8OWS - chains A and C; structure by X-ray diffraction, 1.39 A resolution.

Chain A:
Molecule: PIM1
Source organism: Escherichia marmotae
UniProtKB: A0A370V6P8 (A0A370V6P8_9ESCH); residues 1-122 here = UniProt positions 1-122
Sequence (122 residues; each row starts with the number of its first residue):
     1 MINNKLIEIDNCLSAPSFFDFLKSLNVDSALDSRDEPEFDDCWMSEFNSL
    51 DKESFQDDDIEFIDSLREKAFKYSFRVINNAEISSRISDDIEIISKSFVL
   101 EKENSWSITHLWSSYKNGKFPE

Chain C:
Molecule: Type IV secretion protein Rhs
Source organism: Escherichia marmotae
UniProtKB: A0A370V6R2 (A0A370V6R2_9ESCH); residues 1-119 here = UniProt positions 1-119
Sequence (135 residues; numbered -15 to 119; the number before each row is that of its first residue; numbers below 1 keep their minus sign (Gly-15 is residue -15)):
   -15 GSSHHHHHHENLYFQGMGVSESGHHVPAVRKSKGRPFEVSRFDKTRPTLF
    35 PRGENPEHSAWRLHHAERDVIGPRQGDFPGSDKELFDAYRKAYSKLDDIR
    85 VDVKSPNGTYTLGTNVTPSKAVDLIEVWLKGQGLM
Disordered / not traced: -15 to 2
Differences from the reference sequence: expression tag (-15 to 0); engineered mutation Ala44 (His in A0A370V6R2)
Reported in the primary citation:
  - catalytic residues: His48

How chain A and chain C interact:
Contacting residue pairs (52):
  Asp28(A) with Arg25(C); Lys28(C), salt bridge
  Leu31(A) with Arg25(C)
  Asp32(A) with Arg25(C), salt bridge
  Arg34(A) with Gln59(C), hydrogen bond (backbone-side chain)
  Asp35(A) with Arg14(C); Arg25(C), salt bridge
  Phe39(A) with Gln59(C)
  Asp40(A) with Arg14(C), salt bridge; Gln59(C), hydrogen bond; Gly60(C), hydrogen bond (side chain-backbone)
  Trp43(A) with Pro57(C), hydrophobic; Gln59(C)
  Met44(A) with Gln59(C); Gly60(C)
  Phe47(A) with Arg52(C); Pro57(C)
  Arg67(A) with Trp45(C); His48(C), hydrogen bond; His49(C), hydrogen bond; Arg52(C)
  Glu68(A) with Trp45(C)
  Phe71(A) with Glu41(C); Ala44(C); Trp45(C); His48(C)
  Lys72(A) with Glu41(C); His42(C), hydrogen bond; Trp45(C)
  Phe75(A) with Glu41(C); Ala44(C), hydrophobic
  Arg76(A) with Glu41(C), salt bridge
  Asn79(A) with Glu5(C); Ser6(C)
  Asn80(A) with Ser6(C); Gly7(C)
  Ala81(A) with Ser6(C), hydrogen bond (backbone-backbone)
  Glu82(A) with Gly7(C), hydrogen bond (backbone-backbone); Arg58(C), salt bridge
  Ser85(A) with His48(C), hydrogen bond; Arg58(C)
  Arg86(A) with Arg14(C); Arg25(C); Arg58(C); Gln59(C), hydrogen bond
  Ser88(A) with Trp45(C); His48(C), hydrogen bond
  Asp89(A) with His48(C); Arg52(C); Pro57(C); Arg58(C), hydrogen bond (side chain-backbone)
  Glu92(A) with Arg52(C), salt bridge
Interface residues without a listed pair, chain A (26 interface residues in all): Asp64
Interface residues without a listed pair, chain C (20 interface residues in all): His8, Val13, Pro40

Overview:
26 residues of chain A face 20 of chain C across their interface, with 12 hydrogen bonds and 7 salt bridges.
Polar contacts include Asp28(A)-Lys28(C), Asp32(A)-Arg25(C) and Asp35(A)-Arg25(C). From the paper: the
catalytic residue His48(C).
Chain A is PIM1 and chain C is Type IV secretion protein Rhs, both from Escherichia marmotae; the structure,
The crystal structure of the polymorphic toxin PT1(Em) H44A mutant and its cognate immunity PIM1(Em) complex,
was determined by X-ray diffraction, deposited together with 8OWU.
